PDB entry 5VTA | X-ray diffraction, 2.80 A resolution | chains A and J of the 3 polymer chains in the assembly

== Chain A ==
Molecule: Dipeptidyl peptidase 4
From: Rattus norvegicus
Notes: EC 3.4.14.5
UniProt: P14740 (DPP4_RAT); residues 37-767 here = UniProt positions 37-767
Chain sequence (739 residues; each row starts with the number of its first residue):
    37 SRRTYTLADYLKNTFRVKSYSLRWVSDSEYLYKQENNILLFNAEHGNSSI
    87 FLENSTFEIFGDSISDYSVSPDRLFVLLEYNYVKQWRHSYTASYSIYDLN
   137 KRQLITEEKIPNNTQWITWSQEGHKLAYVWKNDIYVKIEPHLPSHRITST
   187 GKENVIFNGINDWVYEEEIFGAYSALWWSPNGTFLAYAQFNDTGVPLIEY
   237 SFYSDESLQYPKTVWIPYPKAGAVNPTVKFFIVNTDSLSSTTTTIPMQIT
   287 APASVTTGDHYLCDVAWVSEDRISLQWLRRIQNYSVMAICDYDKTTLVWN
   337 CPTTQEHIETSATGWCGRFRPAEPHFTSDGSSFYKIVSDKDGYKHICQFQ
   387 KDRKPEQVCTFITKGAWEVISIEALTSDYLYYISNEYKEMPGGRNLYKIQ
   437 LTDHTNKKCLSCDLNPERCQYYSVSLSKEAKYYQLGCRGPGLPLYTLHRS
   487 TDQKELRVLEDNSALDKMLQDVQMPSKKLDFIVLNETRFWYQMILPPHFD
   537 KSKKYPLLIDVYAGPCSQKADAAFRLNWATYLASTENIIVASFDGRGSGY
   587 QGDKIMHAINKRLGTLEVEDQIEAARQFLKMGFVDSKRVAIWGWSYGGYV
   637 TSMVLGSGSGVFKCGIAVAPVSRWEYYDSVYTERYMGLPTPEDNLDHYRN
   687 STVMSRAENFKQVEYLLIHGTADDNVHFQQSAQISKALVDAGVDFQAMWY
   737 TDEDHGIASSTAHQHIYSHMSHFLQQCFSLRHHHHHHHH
Not modelled in the structure: 37-38, 767-775
Sequence notes: expression tag (768-775)
Curated features (UniProtKB/Swiss-Prot):
  - active site (Charge relay system): Ser631, Asp709, His741
  - glycosylation (N-linked (GlcNAc...) asparagine): Asn83, Asn90, Asn148, Asn217, Asn227, Asn319, Asn521, Asn686
Cystine bridges: Cys326-Cys337, Cys383-Cys395, Cys445-Cys448, Cys455-Cys473, Cys650-Cys763
Glycans and other covalent adducts: N-acetylglucosamine (NAG) linked to Asn83, Asn90, Asn227, Asn319, Asn521
Ligand contacts: 9K4 (2-{4-[(3R)-3-amino-4-(2,4,5-trifluorophenyl)butanoyl]piperazin-1-yl}-N-(22-oxo-3,6,9,12,15,18-hexaoxa-21-azatricosan-1-yl)acetamide): Ser101, Tyr118, Arg123, His124, Glu203, Glu204, Phe355, Tyr548, Ser631, Tyr632, Val657, Trp660, Tyr663, Tyr667, Asn711, Val712, His741

== Chain J ==
Molecule: Fab light chain
From: Mus musculus
Notes: antibody fragment or engineered binder
Chain sequence (213 residues; each row starts with the number of its first residue; note: 6 numbers in that range are skipped by the numbering (no residue carries them; nothing is unmodelled there); a row labelled like 10A-10G holds insertion residues (10A, then the next letters in order)):
     1 QIVLSQSPAI
10A-10G LSASPGE
    17 KVTMTCRASSSVCNMHWYQQKPGSSPKPWLHGTSNLASGVPVRFSGSGSG
    67 TSFSLTISRVEAEDAATYFCQQWSNHPPTFGGGTKLEIDRTVAAPSVFIF
   117 PPSDEQLKSGTASVVCLLNNFYPREAKVQWKVDNALQSGNSQESVTEQDS
   167 KDSTYSLSSTLTLSKADYEKHKVYACEVTHQGLSSPVTKSFNRGEC
Not modelled in the structure: 10A-10G, 79-82, 100-212
Cystine bridges: Cys22-Cys86

== How chain A and chain J interact ==
Pairs across the interface - 16 pairs, chain A then chain J:
  Ile95(A) - Trp89(J)
  Ile95(A) - His92(J)
  Phe96(A) - Trp89(J)
  Phe96(A) - His92(J)
  Gly97(A) - Trp89(J)
  Asp98(A) - Trp89(J)  hydrogen bond (backbone-backbone)
  Ser99(A) - Trp89(J)
  Ser99(A) - Ser90(J)
  Ser99(A) - Asn91(J)
  Ser99(A) - His92(J)
  Tyr116(A) - His92(J)
  Asn117(A) - Asn91(J)
  Asn117(A) - His92(J)  hydrogen bond (side chain-backbone)
  Asp241(A) - Arg23(J)  salt bridge
  Asp241(A) - Thr67(J)  hydrogen bond
  Glu242(A) - Arg23(J)  salt bridge
Other interface residues (no listed pair), chain A (10 interface residues in all): Glu94
Other interface residues (no listed pair), chain J (7 interface residues in all): Ser68

== In short ==
The interface between chain A and chain J involves 10 residues on one side and 7 on the other, with 3 hydrogen
bonds and 2 salt bridges. Polar contacts include Asp241(A)-Arg23(J), Glu242(A)-Arg23(J) and
Asn117(A)-His92(J). Ligands of chain A: compound 9K4.
Here chain A is Dipeptidyl peptidase 4 (Rattus norvegicus) and chain J is Fab light chain (Mus musculus).
Entry 5VTA (Co-Crystal Structure of DPPIV with a Chemibody Inhibitor) was determined by X-ray diffraction.
